PDB entry 7D5O | X-ray diffraction, 2.69 A resolution | chain B

[Chain B]
Protein: Proto-oncogene tyrosine-protein kinase Src
Source organism: Gallus gallus
Notes: EC 2.7.10.2
Reference sequence: P00523 (SRC_CHICK); numbering as in UniProt (aligned over 251-533)
Amino-acid sequence (286 residues; row label = number of the first residue in the row):
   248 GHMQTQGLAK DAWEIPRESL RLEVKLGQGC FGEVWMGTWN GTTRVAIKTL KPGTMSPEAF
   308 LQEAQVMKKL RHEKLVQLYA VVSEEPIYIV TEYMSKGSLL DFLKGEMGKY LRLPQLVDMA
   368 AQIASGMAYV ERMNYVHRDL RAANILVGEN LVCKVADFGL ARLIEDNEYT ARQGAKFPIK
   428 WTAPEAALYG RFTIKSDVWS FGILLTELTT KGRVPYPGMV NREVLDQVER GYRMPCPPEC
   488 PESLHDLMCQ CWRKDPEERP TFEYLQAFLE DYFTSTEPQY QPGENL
Unresolved in the structure: 248-257, 276-278, 300, 303-309, 406-423
Differences from the reference sequence: expression tag (248-250)
Ligand contacts: TZ0 (1-[(3S)-3-{4-amino-3-[(3,5-dimethoxyphenyl)ethynyl]-1H-pyrazolo[3,4-d]pyrimidin-1-yl}pyrrolidin-1-yl]prop-2-en-1-one): Leu273, Gly274, Gln275, Val281, Ala293, Lys295, Met314, Val323, Ile336, Thr338, Glu339, Tyr340, Met341, Gly344, Ser345, Ala390, Leu393, Ala403, Asp404, Phe405
Swiss-Prot annotation at these positions:
  - active site: Asp386 (Proton acceptor)
  - binding site (ATP): Leu273 to Val281, Lys295
  - modified residue: Tyr416 (Phosphotyrosine), Tyr436 (Phosphotyrosine), Cys498 (S-nitrosocysteine), Tyr527 (Phosphotyrosine)
  - mutagenesis: Cys498 (C498A: Significant reduction in S-nitrosylation), Tyr527 (Y527F: Constitutively active)
Reported in the primary citation:
  - mutagenesis - C277A: abolished binding to TZ0
  - binding site for TZ0: Thr338, Glu339, Met341
  - specificity-determining residues: Lys295 (proposed by the authors, not directly observed)

[Overview]
Chain B binds compound TZ0. UniProt lists active-site residue Asp386, 10 ATP-binding residues and 2
mutagenesis sites. The paper reports a binding site for TZ0 at Thr338, Glu339 and Met341; C277A abolishes
binding to TZ0.
Chain B is Proto-oncogene tyrosine-protein kinase Src (Gallus gallus); the structure, C-Src in complex with
TAS-120, was determined by X-ray diffraction together with 7F3M and 7D57 from the same study.
